9CJL - chains E and F of the 12 polymer chains in the assembly; structure by electron microscopy, 5.50 A resolution (low resolution: residue-level contacts below are approximate; hydrogen-bond / salt-bridge calls are withheld).

# Chain E (and F)
Molecule: Transmembrane emp24 domain-containing protein 9
Source organism: Homo sapiens
Notes: chain F of this document is another copy of the same molecule, construct and numbering; everything in this record applies to it too
UniProt: Q9BVK6 (TMED9_HUMAN); numbering as in UniProt (aligned over 1-235)
Sequence (235 residues; row label = number of the first residue in the row):
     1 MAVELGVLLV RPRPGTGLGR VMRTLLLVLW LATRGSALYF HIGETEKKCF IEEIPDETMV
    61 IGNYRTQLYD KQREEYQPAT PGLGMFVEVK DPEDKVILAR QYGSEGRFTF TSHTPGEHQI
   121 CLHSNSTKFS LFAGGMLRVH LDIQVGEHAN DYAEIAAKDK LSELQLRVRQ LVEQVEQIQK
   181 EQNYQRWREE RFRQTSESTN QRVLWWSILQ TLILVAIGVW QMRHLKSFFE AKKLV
Disordered / not traced: 1-161
Swiss-Prot annotation at these positions:
  - region: Cys121 to Lys160 (Required for interaction with STX17)
  - motif: Phe228 to Val235 (COPI vesicle coat-binding), Phe228, Phe229 (COPII vesicle coat-binding)
  - modified residue: Lys160 (N6-acetyllysine)
  - glycosylation: Asn125 (N-linked (GlcNAc...) asparagine)
  - mutagenesis: Lys232 to Lys233 (Localization to plasma membrane and endocytosis)
Reported in the primary citation:
  - mutagenesis - R223E: decreased binding to COPB2
  - mutagenesis - R223E: unchanged binding to Sec23a
  - mutagenesis - E52R, E52R/E53R: decreased binding to MBP-OR
  - mutagenesis - E53R: unchanged binding to MBP-OR

# How chain E and chain F interact
Pairs across the interface (30; chain E residue first):
  Leu164(E) with Leu164(F); Arg167(F)
  Gln165(E) with Arg167(F)
  Val168(E) with Arg167(F)
  Val175(E) with Gln174(F)
  Ile178(E) with Gln177(F); Ile178(F)
  Glu181(E) with Glu181(F)
  Gln185(E) with Glu181(F); Tyr184(F); Gln185(F)
  Arg188(E) with Gln185(F); Phe192(F)
  Glu189(E) with Arg188(F)
  Phe192(E) with Arg191(F); Phe192(F); Thr195(F)
  Arg193(E) with Arg191(F)
  Val203(E) with Val203(F)
  Trp206(E) with Ser207(F)
  Gln210(E) with Gln210(F); Leu214(F)
  Leu214(E) with Ile213(F); Ile217(F)
  Gln221(E) with Gln221(F)
  Leu225(E) with Leu225(F); Phe228(F)
  Phe229(E) with Lys232(F)
  Lys232(E) with Lys232(F)
  Lys233(E) with Lys232(F)
Also at the interface, not in a pair above, chain E (26 interface residues in all): Leu171, Gln174, Gln182, Ser196, Thr199, Ile213
Also at the interface, not in a pair above, chain F (26 interface residues in all): Glu163, Leu171, Glu189, Thr199

# Summary
Chain E and chain F each contribute 26 residues to their interface. Curated annotation (UniProt) lists 2
mutagenesis sites on chain E. The paper reports that E52R and E52R/E53R of chain E reduce binding to MBP-OR;
R223E of chain E reduces binding to COPB2.
Both chains are Transmembrane emp24 domain-containing protein 9 (Homo sapiens). Entry 9CJL (Molecular basis of
TMED9 dodecamer) was determined by electron microscopy together with 9CJK from the same study.
